PDB entry 9QI7 | X-ray diffraction, 2.20 A resolution | chain A

[Chain A]
Protein: Beta-lactamase
Source organism: Mycobacterium tuberculosis
Notes: EC 3.5.2.6
Reference sequence: P0A5I7 (BLAC_MYCBO); the construct lacks a stretch of the UniProt sequence and is renumbered around it, so the offset changes along the chain: 29-57 = UniProt 44-72; 59-83 = UniProt 73-97; 86-145 = UniProt 98-157; 146-238 = UniProt 162-254; 2 more segments
Sequence (264 residues; numbered 29 to 293 plus 4 insertion-coded residues; 5 numbers in that range are skipped by the numbering (no residue carries them; nothing is unmodelled there); the number before each row is that of its first residue; a row labelled like 145A-145D holds insertion residues (145A, then the next letters in order)):
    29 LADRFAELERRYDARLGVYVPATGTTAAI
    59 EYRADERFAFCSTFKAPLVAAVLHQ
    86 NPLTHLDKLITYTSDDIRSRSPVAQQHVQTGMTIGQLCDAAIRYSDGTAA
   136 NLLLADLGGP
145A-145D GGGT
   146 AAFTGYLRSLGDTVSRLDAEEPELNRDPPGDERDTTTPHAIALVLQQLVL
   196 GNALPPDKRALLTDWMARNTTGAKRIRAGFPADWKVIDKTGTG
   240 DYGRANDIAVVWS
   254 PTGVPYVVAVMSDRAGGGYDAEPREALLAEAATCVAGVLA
Sequence notes: engineered mutation Arg-105 (Ile117 in P0A5I7)
Covalent attachments: NXL104, bound form (NXL) linked to Ser-70
Residues lining bound ligands: NXL104, bound form (NXL; (2S,5R)-1-formyl-5-[(sulfooxy)amino]piperidine-2-carboxamide): Cys-69, Lys-73, Arg-105, Ser-130, Glu-166, Asn-170, Thr-216, Arg-220, Lys-234, Thr-235, Gly-236, Thr-237
What the authors report for this chain:
  - binding site for NXL104, bound form: Ser-130, Thr-235, Thr-237
  - conformationally variable residues (order/disorder transition): Arg-105
  - mutagenesis - I105R (2.7-fold): increased catalytic activity on carbenicillin
  - mutagenesis - I105R: decreased catalytic activity on nitrocefin
  - mutagenesis - I105R: decreased catalytic activity on ampicillin
  - mutagenesis - I105R: increased growth in response to clavulanic acid
  - mutagenesis - I105R (4-fold): increased growth in response to avibactam
  - mutagenesis - I105R: decreased binding to clavulanic acid
  - mutagenesis - I105R (+1 degC): increased stability

[Summary]
Covalently linked NXL104, bound form: at Ser-70. The paper reports a binding site for NXL104, bound form at
Ser-130, Thr-235 and Thr-237; I105R increases catalytic activity on carbenicillin.
Chain A is Beta-lactamase (Mycobacterium tuberculosis); the structure, Crystal structure of I105R mutant of
BlaC from Mycobacterium tuberculosis in complex with avibactam, was determined by X-ray diffraction (same
publication as 9QI5 and 9QI6).
